PDB entry 3FH6 | X-ray diffraction, 4.50 A resolution (low resolution: residue-level contacts below are approximate; hydrogen-bond / salt-bridge calls are withheld) | chains A and B of the 4 polymer chains in the assembly

== Chain A (and B) ==
Name: Maltose/maltodextrin import ATP-binding protein malK
Source organism: Escherichia coli
Notes: EC 3.6.3.19; chain B of this document is another copy of the same molecule, construct and numbering; everything in this record applies to it too
Reference sequence: P68187 (MALK_ECOLI); numbering as in UniProt (aligned over 1-371)
Sequence (381 residues; numbered 1 to 381; the number before each row is that of its first residue):
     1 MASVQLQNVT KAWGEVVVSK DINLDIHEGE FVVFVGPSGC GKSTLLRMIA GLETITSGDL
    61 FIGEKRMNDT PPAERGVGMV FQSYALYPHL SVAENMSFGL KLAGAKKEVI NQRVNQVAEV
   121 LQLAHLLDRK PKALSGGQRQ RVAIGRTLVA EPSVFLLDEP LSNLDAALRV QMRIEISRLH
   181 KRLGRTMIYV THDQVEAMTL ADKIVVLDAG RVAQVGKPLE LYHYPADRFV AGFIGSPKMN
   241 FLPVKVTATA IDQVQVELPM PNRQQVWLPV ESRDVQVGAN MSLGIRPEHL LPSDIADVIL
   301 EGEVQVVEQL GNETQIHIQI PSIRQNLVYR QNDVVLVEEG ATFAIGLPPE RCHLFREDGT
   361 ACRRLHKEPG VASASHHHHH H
Disordered / not traced: 1, 373-381 (chain B: 1, 374-381)
Differences from the reference sequence: expression tag (372-381)

== Interface between chain A and chain B ==
Pairs across the interface - 22 pairs, chain A then chain B:
  R173(A) - E308(B)
  V195(A) - L310(B)
  T199(A) - L310(B)
  L219(A) - G311(B)
  Y222(A) - G311(B)
  Y222(A) - N312(B)
  S236(A) - N312(B)
  E288(A) - N312(B)
  E308(A) - R173(B)
  Q309(A) - L219(B)
  G311(A) - Y222(B)
  N312(A) - Y222(B)
  N312(A) - S236(B)
  N312(A) - E288(B)
  N312(A) - R330(B)
  R330(A) - N312(B)
  R330(A) - E313(B)
  R330(A) - R330(B)
  D333(A) - R351(B)
  R351(A) - D333(B)
  P369(A) - V334(B)
  G370(A) - L336(B)
Also at the interface, not in a pair above, chain A (24 interface residues in all): I174, M198, H223, Q305, V306, E313, N332, L336
Also at the interface, not in a pair above, chain B (24 interface residues in all): V170, I174, R178, T199, V306, Q309, N332, P369, G370

== In short ==
Chain A and chain B each contribute 24 residues to their interface.
Chain A and chain B are both Maltose/maltodextrin import ATP-binding protein malK (Escherichia coli); the
structure, Crystal structure of the resting state maltose transporter from E. coli, was determined by X-ray
diffraction.
